PDB entry 7R8B | electron microscopy, 3.10 A resolution | chains B and D of the 4 polymer chains in the assembly

== Chain B ==
Molecule: ATP-binding cassette sub-family G member 8
From: Homo sapiens
Notes: EC 7.6.2.-
UniProtKB: Q9H221 (ABCG8_HUMAN); numbering as in UniProt (aligned over 1-673)
Amino-acid sequence (715 residues; numbered 1 to 715; the number before each row is that of its first residue):
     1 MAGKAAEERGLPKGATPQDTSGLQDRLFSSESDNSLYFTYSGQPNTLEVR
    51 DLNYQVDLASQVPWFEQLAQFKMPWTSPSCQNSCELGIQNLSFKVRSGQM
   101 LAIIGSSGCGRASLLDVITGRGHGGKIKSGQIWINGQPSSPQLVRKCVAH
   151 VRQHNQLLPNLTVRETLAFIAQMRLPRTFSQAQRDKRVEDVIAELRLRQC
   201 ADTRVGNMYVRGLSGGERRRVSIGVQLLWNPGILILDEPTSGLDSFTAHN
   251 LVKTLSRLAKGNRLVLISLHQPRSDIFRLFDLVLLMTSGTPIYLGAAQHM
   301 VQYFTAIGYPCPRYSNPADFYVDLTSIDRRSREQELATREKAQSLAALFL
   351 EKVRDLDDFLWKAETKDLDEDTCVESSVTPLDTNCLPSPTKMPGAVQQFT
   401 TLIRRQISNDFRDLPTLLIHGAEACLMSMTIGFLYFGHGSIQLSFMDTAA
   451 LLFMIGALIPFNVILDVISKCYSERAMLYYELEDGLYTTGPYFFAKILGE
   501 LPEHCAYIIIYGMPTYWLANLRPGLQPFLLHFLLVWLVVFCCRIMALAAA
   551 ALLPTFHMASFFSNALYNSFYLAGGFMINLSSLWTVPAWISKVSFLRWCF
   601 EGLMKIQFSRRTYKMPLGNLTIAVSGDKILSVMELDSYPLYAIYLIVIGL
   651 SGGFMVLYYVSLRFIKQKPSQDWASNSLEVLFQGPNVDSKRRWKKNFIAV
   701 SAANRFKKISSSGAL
Disordered / not traced: 1-24, 57-86, 354-391, 613-625, 670-715
Sequence notes: expression tag (674-715)
UniProt features mapped onto this chain:
  - glycosylation: N619 (N-linked (GlcNAc...) asparagine)
  - natural variant: D19 (D19H: Associated significantly with GBD4), R184 (R184H: In STSL1), P231 (P231T: In STSL1), E238 (E238K: In STSL1; uncertain significance), R263 (R263Q: In STSL1), R405 (R405H: In STSL1), L501 (L501P: In STSL1), R543 (R543S: In STSL1), F570 (deletion: In STSL1), L572 (L572P: In STSL1), G574 (G574E: In STSL1; G574R: In STSL1), L596 (L596R: In STSL1)
  - mutagenesis: G216 (G216D: Loss of ATPase activity)
From the paper describing this entry:
  - binding site for cholesterol: F561, N568
  - mutagenesis - I419E, F561A: unchanged expression

== Chain D ==
Molecule: 2C7 Fab light chain
From: Mus musculus
Notes: antibody fragment or engineered binder
Amino-acid sequence (234 residues; numbered 1 to 234; the number before each row is that of its first residue):
     1 MGWSCIILFLVATARTGVHSDIQMTQSPSSLSASLGERVSLTCRASQEIS
    51 GYLSWLQQKPDGTIQRLIYAAFSLDSGVPKRFSGSRSGSDYSLTISSLES
   101 EDLAHYYCLQYASYPCTFGGGTKLEIKRTVAAPSVFIFPPSDEQLKSGTA
   151 SVVCLLNNFYPREAKVQWKVDNALQSGNSQESVTEQDSKDSTYSLSSTLT
   201 LSKADYEKHKVYACEVTHQGLSSPVTKSFNRGEC
Disordered / not traced: 1-21, 127-234
Disulfide bonds: C43-C108

== Interface between chain B and chain D ==
Residue-residue contacts (23; chain B residue first):
  E31(B) with Y114(D)
  S32(B) with Y114(D)
  D33(B) with Y114(D)
  R164(B) with S50(D); Y52(D), hydrogen bond
  E189(B) with Y52(D), hydrogen bond
  I192(B) with Y52(D)
  R198(B) with I49(D); S50(D), hydrogen bond (backbone-side chain); Y52(D); Y111(D), hydrogen bond (side chain-backbone); A112(D)
  Q199(B) with I22(D); Q47(D), hydrogen bond; E48(D); S50(D), hydrogen bond (backbone-side chain); A112(D); S113(D)
  C200(B) with S50(D)
  A201(B) with S50(D), hydrogen bond (backbone-side chain); Y52(D), hydrophobic
  D202(B) with S50(D); R86(D), salt bridge

== Overview ==
The chain B/chain D interface involves 11 residues from each chain, with 7 hydrogen bonds and 1 salt bridge.
Polar contacts include D202(B)-R86(D), R164(B)-Y52(D) and E189(B)-Y52(D). Curated annotation (UniProt) lists
one mutagenesis site on chain B. From the paper: a binding site for cholesterol at F561(B) and N568(B); I419E
and F561A of chain B leave expression unchanged.
Here chain B is ATP-binding cassette sub-family G member 8 (Homo sapiens) and chain D is 2C7 Fab light chain
(Mus musculus). Entry 7R8B (The structure of human ABCG5/ABCG8 supplemented with cholesterol) was determined
by electron microscopy, deposited together with 7R87, 7R88, 7R89 and 7R8A.
